9RXM - chains B and E of the 5 polymer chains in the assembly; structure by electron microscopy, 3.00 A resolution.

Chain B:
Name: T cell receptor beta chain
Organism: Homo sapiens
Sequence (242 residues; each row starts with the number of its first residue):
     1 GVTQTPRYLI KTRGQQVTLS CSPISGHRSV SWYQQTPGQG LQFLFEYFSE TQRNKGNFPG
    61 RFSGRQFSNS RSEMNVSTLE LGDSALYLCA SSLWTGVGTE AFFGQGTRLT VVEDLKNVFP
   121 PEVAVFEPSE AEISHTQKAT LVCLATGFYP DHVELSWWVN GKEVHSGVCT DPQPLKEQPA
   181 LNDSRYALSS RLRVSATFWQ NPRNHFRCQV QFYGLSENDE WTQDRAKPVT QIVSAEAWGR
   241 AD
Unresolved in the structure: 129-130, 133-138, 173, 180-183, 196-206, 224-226, 238-242
Cystine bridges: Cys-21/Cys-89, Cys-143/Cys-208

Chain E:
Name: MHC class I antigen
Organism: Homo sapiens
Reference sequence: A7WPI8 (A7WPI8_HUMAN); residues 1-272 here correspond to UniProt positions 2-273 (UniProt number = residue number + 1)
Sequence (272 residues; numbered 1 to 272; the number before each row is that of its first residue):
     1 HSMRYFFTSV SRPGRGEPRF IAVGYVDDTQ FVRFDSDAAS QKMEPRAPWI EQEGPEYWDQ
    61 ETRNMKAHSQ TDRANLGTLR GYYNQSEDGS HTIQIMYGCD VGPDGRFLRG YRQDAYDGKD
   121 YIALNEDLRS WTAADMAAQI TKRKWEAVHA AEQRRVYLEG RCVDGLRRYL ENGKETLQRT
   181 DPPKTHMTHH PISDHEATLR CWALGFYPAE ITLTWQRDGE DQTQDTELVE TRPAGDGTFQ
   241 KWAAVVVPSG EEQRYTCHVQ HEGLPKPLTL RW
Unresolved in the structure: 179-181
Cystine bridges: Cys-99/Cys-162, Cys-201/Cys-257

Interface between chain B and chain E:
Contacting residue pairs (12):
  Phe-48(B) with Ala-67(E), hydrophobic; Gln-70(E)
  Ser-49(B) with Gln-70(E)
  Arg-53(B) with Arg-63(E), hydrogen bond (backbone-side chain); Asn-64(E), hydrogen bond; Ala-67(E)
  Asn-54(B) with Arg-63(E), hydrogen bond
  Trp-94(B) with Gln-70(E); Thr-71(E), hydrogen bond; Ala-74(E), hydrophobic
  Thr-95(B) with Ala-67(E)
  Gly-98(B) with Gln-153(E)
Other interface residues (no listed pair), chain B (9 interface residues in all): Arg-28, Lys-55
Other interface residues (no listed pair), chain E (8 interface residues in all): Gln-60

Overview:
The interface between chain B and chain E involves 9 residues on one side and 8 on the other, with 4 hydrogen
bonds. Among the polar pairs are Arg-53(B)/Arg-63(E), Arg-53(B)/Asn-64(E) and Asn-54(B)/Arg-63(E).
Here chain B is T cell receptor beta chain and chain E is MHC class I antigen, both from Homo sapiens. Entry
9RXM (Cryo-EM structure of TCRpriv/pMHC) was determined by electron microscopy.
